6P47 - chains A and B; structure by electron microscopy, 3.90 A resolution.

== Chain A (and B) ==
Molecule: Anoctamin-6
From: Mus musculus
Notes: chain B of this document is another copy of the same molecule, construct and numbering; everything in this record applies to it too
UniProtKB: Q6P9J9 (ANO6_MOUSE); residue numbers follow UniProt; this construct covers 1-911
Amino-acid sequence (911 residues; numbered 1 to 911; the number before each row is that of its first residue):
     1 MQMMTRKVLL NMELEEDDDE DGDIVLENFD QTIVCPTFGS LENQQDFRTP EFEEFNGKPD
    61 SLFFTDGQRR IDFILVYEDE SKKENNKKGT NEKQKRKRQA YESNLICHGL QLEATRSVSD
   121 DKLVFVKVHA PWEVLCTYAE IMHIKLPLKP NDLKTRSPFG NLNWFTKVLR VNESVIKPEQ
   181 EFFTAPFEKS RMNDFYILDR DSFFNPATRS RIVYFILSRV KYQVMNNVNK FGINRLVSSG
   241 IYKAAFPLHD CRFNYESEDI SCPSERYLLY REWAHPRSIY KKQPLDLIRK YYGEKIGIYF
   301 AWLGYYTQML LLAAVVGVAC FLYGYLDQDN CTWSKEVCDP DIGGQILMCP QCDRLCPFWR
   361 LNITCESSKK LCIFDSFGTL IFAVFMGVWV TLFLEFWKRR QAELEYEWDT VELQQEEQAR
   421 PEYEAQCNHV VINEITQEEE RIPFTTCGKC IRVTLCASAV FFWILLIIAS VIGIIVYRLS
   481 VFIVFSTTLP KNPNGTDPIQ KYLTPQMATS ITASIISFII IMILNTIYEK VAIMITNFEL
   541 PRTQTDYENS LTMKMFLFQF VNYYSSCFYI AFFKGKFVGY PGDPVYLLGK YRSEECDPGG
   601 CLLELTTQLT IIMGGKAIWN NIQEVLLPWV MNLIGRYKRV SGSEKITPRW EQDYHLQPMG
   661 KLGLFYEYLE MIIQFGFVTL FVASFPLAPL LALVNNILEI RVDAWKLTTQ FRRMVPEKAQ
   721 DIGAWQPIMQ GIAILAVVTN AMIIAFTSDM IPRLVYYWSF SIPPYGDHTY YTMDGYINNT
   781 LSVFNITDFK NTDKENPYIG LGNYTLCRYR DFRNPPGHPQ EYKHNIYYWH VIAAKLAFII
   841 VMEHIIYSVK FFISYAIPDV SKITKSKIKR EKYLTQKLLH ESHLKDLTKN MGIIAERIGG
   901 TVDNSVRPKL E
Disordered / not traced: 1-45, 82-88, 148-186, 197-203, 257-258, 431-444, 490-498, 639-649, 786-806, 881-911
Disulfide bonds: C338-C365, C349-C807, C596-C601
UniProt features mapped onto this chain:
  - binding site (Ca(2+)): E624, E667, E670
  - glycosylation (N-linked (GlcNAc...) asparagine): N330, N362, N494, N778, N785, N803
  - mutagenesis: K370 (K370A: No effect on lipid scramblase activity), D409 (D409G: Increased speed of phospholipid scrambling; D409G: Reduced channel activity and sensitivity to Ca(2+)), R478 (R478A: Decreased lipid scramblase and ion channel activity. Requires lower calcium levels for activation of ion channel activity), F518 (F518A: Increased speed of phospholipid scrambling. Constitutive scramblase activity at basal cytosolic calcium levels; when associated with A-563 and A-612 ...), I521 (I521A: Does not induce a constitutive phospholipid scramblase activity; I521K/E: Induces a constitutive phospholipid scramblase activity), M522 (M522K: Induces a constitutive phospholipid scramblase activity), T526 (T526K: Induces a constitutive phospholipid scramblase activity), Q559 (Q559K: Moderately decreased sensitivity to activation by calcium; Q559K: Slower channel activation. Increased permeability to chloride ions), Y563 (Y563A: Increased speed of phospholipid scrambling. Requires lower calcium levels for activation of scramblase and ion channel activity ...), I611 (I611K: Induces a constitutive phospholipid scramblase activity), I612 (I612A: Increased speed of phospholipid scrambling. Constitutive scramblase activity at basal cytosolic calcium levels; when associated with A-518 and A-563 ...), G615 (G615A: Requires lower calcium levels for activation of scramblase and ion channel activity), 4 further mutagenesis entries in UniProt

== How chain A and chain B interact ==
Residue-residue contacts (27; chain A residue first):
  M553(A) with Y855(B)
  V738(A) with H844(B)
  Y765(A) with Q820(B)
  Q820(A) with P764(B); Y765(B)
  H824(A) with I826(B)
  N825(A) with I826(B)
  I826(A) with H824(B); N825(B); I826(B); W829(B)
  W829(A) with W829(B); H830(B); A833(B), hydrophobic
  H830(A) with W829(B)
  I832(A) with A833(B), hydrophobic
  A833(A) with L836(B)
  L836(A) with A837(B), hydrophobic; I840(B)
  I839(A) with I840(B), hydrophobic
  I840(A) with L836(B); I839(B), hydrophobic; I840(B), hydrophobic
  E843(A) with H844(B), salt bridge
  H844(A) with V738(B); E843(B), salt bridge
  Y855(A) with M553(B)
Interface residues without a listed pair, chain A (24 interface residues in all): H429, M742, P764, N814, H818, K823, A837
Interface residues without a listed pair, chain B (23 interface residues in all): P763, N814, K823, I832, Y873

== Overview ==
24 residues of chain A and 23 residues of chain B are in contact; the contacts include 2 salt bridges. Its one
salt-bridged contact is E843(A)-H844(B). Curated annotation (UniProt) lists 3 Ca2+-binding residues and 16
mutagenesis sites on chain A.
Both chains are Anoctamin-6 (Mus musculus). Entry 6P47 (Cryo-EM structure of TMEM16F in digitonin without
calcium) was determined by electron microscopy, deposited together with 6P46, 6P48 and 6P49.
